PDB entry 6LI5 | X-ray diffraction, 1.82 A resolution | chain A

== Chain A ==
Protein: Probable phosphatidylethanolamine transferase Mcr-1
Source organism: Escherichia coli
Notes: EC 2.7.-.-
UniProtKB: A0A0R6L508 (MCR1_ECOLX); residue numbers follow UniProt; this construct covers 219-541
Amino-acid sequence (323 residues; each row starts with the number of its first residue):
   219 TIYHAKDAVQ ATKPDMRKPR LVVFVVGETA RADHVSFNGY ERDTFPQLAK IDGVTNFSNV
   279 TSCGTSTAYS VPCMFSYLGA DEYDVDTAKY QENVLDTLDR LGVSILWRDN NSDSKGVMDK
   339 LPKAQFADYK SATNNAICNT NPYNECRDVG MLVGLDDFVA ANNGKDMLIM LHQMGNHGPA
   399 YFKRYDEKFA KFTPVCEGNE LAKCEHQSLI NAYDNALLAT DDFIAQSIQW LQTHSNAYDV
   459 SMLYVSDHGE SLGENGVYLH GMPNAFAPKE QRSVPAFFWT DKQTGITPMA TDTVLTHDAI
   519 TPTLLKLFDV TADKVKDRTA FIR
Modified positions: Thr285 (phosphothreonine; TPO)
Cystine bridges: Cys281-Cys291, Cys356-Cys364, Cys414-Cys422
Swiss-Prot annotation at these positions:
  - binding site (Zn(2+)): Glu246, Thr285, Asp465, His466
  - modified residue: Thr285 (Phosphothreonine)
  - mutagenesis: Glu246 (E246A: Abolishes transfer of phosphoethanolamine (PEA) to a lipid A analog in vitro ...), Thr285 (T285A: Abolishes transfer of phosphoethanolamine (PEA) to a lipid A analog in vitro ...), Asn329 (N329A: Abolishes transfer of phosphoethanolamine (PEA) to a lipid A analog in vitro ...), Lys333 (K333A: Abolishes transfer of phosphoethanolamine (PEA) to a lipid A analog in vitro ...), His395 (H395A: Abolishes transfer of phosphoethanolamine (PEA) to a lipid A analog in vitro ...), Asp465 (D465A: Abolishes transfer of phosphoethanolamine (PEA) to a lipid A analog in vitro ...), His466 (H466A: Abolishes transfer of phosphoethanolamine (PEA) to a lipid A analog in vitro ...), Glu468 (E468A: Reduces resistance of E.coli strain TOP10 to colistin, by comparison with the same strain expressing wild-type mcr-1), His478 (H478A: Abolishes transfer of phosphoethanolamine (PEA) to a lipid A analog in vitro ...)
What the authors report for this chain:
  - catalytic residues: Thr285 (citing earlier work)

== Overview ==
Curated annotation (UniProt) lists 4 Zn2+-binding residues and 9 mutagenesis sites. The paper reports the
catalytic residue Thr285.
Chain A is Probable phosphatidylethanolamine transferase Mcr-1 (Escherichia coli); the structure, Crystal
structure of apo-MCR-1-S, was determined by X-ray diffraction, deposited together with 6LHE, 6LI4 and 6LI6.
